Entry 7WVE (electron microscopy, 3.11 A resolution); this record covers chains A and E of the 4 polymer chains in the assembly.

[Chain A]
Name: Toll-like receptor 3
Organism: Homo sapiens
Reference sequence: O15455 (TLR3_HUMAN); residue numbers follow UniProt; this construct covers 27-697
Amino-acid sequence (680 residues; row label = number of the first residue in the row):
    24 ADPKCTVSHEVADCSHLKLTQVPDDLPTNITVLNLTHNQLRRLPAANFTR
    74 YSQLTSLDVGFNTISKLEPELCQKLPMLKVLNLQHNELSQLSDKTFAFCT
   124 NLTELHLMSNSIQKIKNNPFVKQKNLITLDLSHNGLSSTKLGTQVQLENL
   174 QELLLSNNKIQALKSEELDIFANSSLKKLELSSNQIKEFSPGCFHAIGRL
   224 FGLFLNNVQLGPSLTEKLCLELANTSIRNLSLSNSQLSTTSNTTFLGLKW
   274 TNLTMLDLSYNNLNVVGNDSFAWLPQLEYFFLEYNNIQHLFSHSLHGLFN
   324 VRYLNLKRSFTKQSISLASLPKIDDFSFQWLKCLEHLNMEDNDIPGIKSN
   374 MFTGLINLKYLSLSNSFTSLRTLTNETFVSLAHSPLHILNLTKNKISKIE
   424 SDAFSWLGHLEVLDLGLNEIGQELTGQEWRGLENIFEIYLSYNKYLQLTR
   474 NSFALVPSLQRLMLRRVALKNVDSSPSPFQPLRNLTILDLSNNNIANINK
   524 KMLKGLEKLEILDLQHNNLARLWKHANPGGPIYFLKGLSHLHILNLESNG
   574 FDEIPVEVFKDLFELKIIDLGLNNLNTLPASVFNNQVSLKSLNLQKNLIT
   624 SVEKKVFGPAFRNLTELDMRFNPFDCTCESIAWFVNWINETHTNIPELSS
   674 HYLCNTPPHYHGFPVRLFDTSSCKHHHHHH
Disordered / not traced: 24-28, 688-703
Construct notes: expression tag (24-26, 698-703); engineered mutation Lys523 (Asp in O15455), Lys524 (Asp in O15455), Lys527 (Glu in O15455)
Curated features (UniProtKB/Swiss-Prot):
  - glycosylation (N-linked (GlcNAc...) asparagine): Asn52, Asn57, Asn70, Asn124, Asn196, Asn247, Asn252, Asn265, Asn275, Asn291, Asn398, Asn413, Asn507, Asn636, Asn662
Cystine bridges: Cys95-Cys122, Cys649-Cys677

[Chain E]
Molecule: 46-nt RNA strand
Sequence (46 nucleotides; numbered 1 to 46; the number before each row is that of its first residue):
     1 CCCCCCCCCCCCCCCCCCCCCCCCCCCCCCCCCCCCCCCCCCCCCC

[Chain A / chain E interface]
Contacting residue pairs (19; chain A residue first):
  His39(A) - C7(E)  phosphate contact
  His39(A) - C8(E)  salt bridge to the phosphate
  Lys41(A) - C7(E)  sugar contact
  Lys41(A) - C8(E)  sugar contact
  His60(A) - C7(E)  salt bridge to the phosphate
  Gln62(A) - C6(E)  hydrogen bond to the base
  Gln62(A) - C7(E)  hydrogen bond to the sugar
  Phe84(A) - C6(E)  hydrogen bond to the sugar
  Asn85(A) - C6(E)  sugar contact
  His108(A) - C5(E)  hydrogen bond to the phosphate
  His108(A) - C6(E)  salt bridge to the phosphate
  Glu110(A) - C5(E)  hydrogen bond to the sugar
  Asn517(A) - C27(E)  hydrogen bond to the base
  Ala519(A) - C28(E)  sugar contact
  Asn541(A) - C28(E)  hydrogen bond to the base
  Arg544(A) - C28(E)  sugar contact
  Arg544(A) - C29(E)  sugar contact
  Lys619(A) - C19(E)  phosphate contact
  Lys619(A) - C20(E)  phosphate contact
Also at the interface, not in a pair above, chain A (14 interface residues in all): Asn61

[Summary]
The interface between chain A and chain E involves 14 residues on one side and 9 on the other; the contacts
include 7 hydrogen bonds and 3 salt bridges. Polar pairs include Gln62(A)-C6(E), Asn517(A)-C27(E) and
Asn541(A)-C28(E).
Here chain A is Toll-like receptor 3 (Homo sapiens) and chain E is a 46-nt RNA strand. Entry 7WVE (CT-mut
(D523K,D524K,E527K) TLR3-poly(I:C) complex) was determined by electron microscopy together with 7WV3, 7WV4,
7WV5 and 7WVJ from the same study.
